Entry 8VYN (electron microscopy, 2.80 A resolution); this record covers chains C and L of the 15 polymer chains in the assembly.

Chain C:
Molecule: Envelope glycoprotein B
Organism: Human betaherpesvirus 5
UniProt: P13201 (GB_HCMVT); residues 1-704 here = UniProt positions 1-704
Amino-acid sequence (786 residues; numbered 1 to 786; the number before each row is that of its first residue):
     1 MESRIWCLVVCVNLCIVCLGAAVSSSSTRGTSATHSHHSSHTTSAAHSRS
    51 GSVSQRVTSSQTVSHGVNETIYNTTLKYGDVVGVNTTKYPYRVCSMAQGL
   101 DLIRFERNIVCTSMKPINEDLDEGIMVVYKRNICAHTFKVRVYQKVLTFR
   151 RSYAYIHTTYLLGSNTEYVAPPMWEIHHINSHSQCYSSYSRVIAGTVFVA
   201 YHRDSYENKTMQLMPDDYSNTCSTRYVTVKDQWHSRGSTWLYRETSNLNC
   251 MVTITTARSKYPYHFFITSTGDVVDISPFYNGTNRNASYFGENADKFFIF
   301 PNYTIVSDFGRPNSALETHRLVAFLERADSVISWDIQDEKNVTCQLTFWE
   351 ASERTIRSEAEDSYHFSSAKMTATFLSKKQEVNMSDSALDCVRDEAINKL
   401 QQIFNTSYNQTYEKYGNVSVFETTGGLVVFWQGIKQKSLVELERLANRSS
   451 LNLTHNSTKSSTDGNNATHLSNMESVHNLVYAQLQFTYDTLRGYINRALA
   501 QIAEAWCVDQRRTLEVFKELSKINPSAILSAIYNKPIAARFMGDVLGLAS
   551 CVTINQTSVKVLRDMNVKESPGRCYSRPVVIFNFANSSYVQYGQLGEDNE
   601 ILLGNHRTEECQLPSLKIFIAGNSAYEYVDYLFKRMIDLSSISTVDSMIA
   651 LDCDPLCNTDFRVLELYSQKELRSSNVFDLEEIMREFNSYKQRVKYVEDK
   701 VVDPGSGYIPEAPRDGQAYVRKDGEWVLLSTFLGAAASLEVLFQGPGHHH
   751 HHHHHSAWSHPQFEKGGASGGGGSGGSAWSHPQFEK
Not modelled in the structure: 1-78, 150-163, 192-197, 233-246, 448-473, 662-786
Disulfide bonds: Cys94-Cys551, Cys111-Cys507, Cys185-Cys250, Cys344-Cys391, Cys574-Cys611
Covalent attachments: glycan linked to Asn208; N-acetylglucosamine (NAG) linked to Asn281, Asn302, Asn383, Asn405, Asn417, Asn555
Sequence notes: engineered mutation Leu100 (Thr in P13201), Cys134 (Val in P13201), Cys222 (His in P13201), Ile267 (Ala in P13201), Cys653 (Ile in P13201), Cys657 (Glu in P13201); conflict Ser246 (Cys in P13201), Ser457 (Arg in P13201), Ser460 (Arg in P13201); expression tag (705-786)
UniProt features mapped onto this chain:
  - region (Involved in fusion and/or binding to host membrane): Ser152 to Thr158, Gly237 to Glu244
  - glycosylation (N-linked (GlcNAc...) asparagine): Asn68, Asn73, Asn85, Asn208, Asn281, Asn286, Asn302, Asn341, Asn383, Asn405, Asn409, Asn417, Asn447, Asn452, Asn456, Asn466, Asn555, Asn586
From the paper describing this entry:
  - mutagenesis - N220C/E657C, I356C/A500C: increased stability
  - mutagenesis - K130Y, N220C/E657C, K260W, V273F, S367C/A503C, L484P, V645P, D646P: increased expression

Chain L:
Molecule: 7H3 Fab Heavy Chain
Organism: Homo sapiens
Notes: antibody fragment or engineered binder
Amino-acid sequence (234 residues; numbered 1 to 217 plus 17 insertion-coded residues; the number before each row is that of its first residue; a row labelled like 82A-82C holds insertion residues (82A, then the next letters in order)):
     1 QVQLVQSGAEVKNPGASVKVSCKASGYTFTDYYIHWVRQAPGQGLEWMGW
    51 FN
   52A P
    53 NSGGTNFVQNFQGRVTMTRDTSISTAYMEL
82A-82C SRL
    83 RSDDTAMYYCAKDSAKTA
100A-100M SAYYGLNFFYYGM
   101 DVWGQGTTVTVSSASTKGPSVFPLAPSSKSTSGGTAALGCLVKDYFPEPV
   151 TVSWNSGALTSGVHTFPAVLQSSGLYSLSSVVTVPSSSLGTQTYICNVNH
   201 KPSNTKVDKKVEPKSCD
Not modelled in the structure: 114-217
Disulfide bonds: Cys22-Cys92

Chain C / chain L interface:
Contacting residue pairs (26):
  Arg131(C) - Tyr100C(L)
  Arg131(C) - Tyr100D(L)  hydrogen bond
  Leu346(C) - Tyr100D(L)
  Asp362(C) - Tyr100K(L)  hydrogen bond
  Lys378(C) - Tyr100K(L)
  Lys379(C) - Phe100I(L)
  Gln380(C) - Tyr33(L)
  Gln380(C) - Lys98(L)  hydrogen bond (side chain-backbone)
  Gln380(C) - Leu100F(L)
  Gln380(C) - Asn100G(L)  hydrogen bond (side chain-backbone)
  Gln380(C) - Phe100I(L)
  Gln380(C) - Tyr100K(L)
  Glu381(C) - Leu100F(L)
  Glu381(C) - Asn100G(L)  hydrogen bond (backbone-backbone)
  Val382(C) - Tyr100D(L)  hydrophobic
  Val382(C) - Gly100E(L)
  Val382(C) - Leu100F(L)  hydrophobic
  Val382(C) - Asn100G(L)
  Asn383(C) - Gly100E(L)  hydrogen bond (backbone-backbone)
  Asn383(C) - Asn100G(L)
  Asp386(C) - Tyr100D(L)
  Asp386(C) - Gly100E(L)
  Ala388(C) - Tyr100D(L)  hydrophobic
  Glu422(C) - Ser100A(L)  hydrogen bond
  Glu422(C) - Tyr100D(L)
  Val428(C) - Tyr100D(L)
Also at the interface, not in a pair above, chain C (14 interface residues in all): Leu389
Also at the interface, not in a pair above, chain L (12 interface residues in all): Ala97, Phe100H

Overview:
14 residues of chain C and 12 residues of chain L are in contact; the contacts include 7 hydrogen bonds. Polar
pairs include Arg131(C)-Tyr100D(L), Asp362(C)-Tyr100K(L) and Gln380(C)-Lys98(L). From the paper: K130Y,
N220C/E657C and K260W of chain C, among others, increase expression; N220C/E657C and I356C/A500C of chain C
increase stability; 9 substitutions were tested in all.
Here chain C is Envelope glycoprotein B (Human betaherpesvirus 5) and chain L is 7H3 Fab Heavy Chain (Homo
sapiens). Entry 8VYN (Soluble ectodomain of human cytomegalovirus (HCMV) glycoprotein B (gB) stabilized in a
prefusion-like conformation in complex ...) was determined by electron microscopy, deposited together with
8VYM.
